6SKO - chains 5 and 3 of the 7 polymer chains in the assembly; structure by electron microscopy, 3.40 A resolution.

[Chain 5]
Molecule: Minichromosome maintenance protein 5
Organism: Saccharomyces cerevisiae (strain ATCC 204508 / S288c)
Notes: EC 3.6.4.12; fragment: Mcm7-CTD
UniProt: P29496 (MCM5_YEAST); residue numbers follow UniProt; this construct covers 1-775
Amino-acid sequence (775 residues; numbered 1 to 775; the number before each row is that of its first residue):
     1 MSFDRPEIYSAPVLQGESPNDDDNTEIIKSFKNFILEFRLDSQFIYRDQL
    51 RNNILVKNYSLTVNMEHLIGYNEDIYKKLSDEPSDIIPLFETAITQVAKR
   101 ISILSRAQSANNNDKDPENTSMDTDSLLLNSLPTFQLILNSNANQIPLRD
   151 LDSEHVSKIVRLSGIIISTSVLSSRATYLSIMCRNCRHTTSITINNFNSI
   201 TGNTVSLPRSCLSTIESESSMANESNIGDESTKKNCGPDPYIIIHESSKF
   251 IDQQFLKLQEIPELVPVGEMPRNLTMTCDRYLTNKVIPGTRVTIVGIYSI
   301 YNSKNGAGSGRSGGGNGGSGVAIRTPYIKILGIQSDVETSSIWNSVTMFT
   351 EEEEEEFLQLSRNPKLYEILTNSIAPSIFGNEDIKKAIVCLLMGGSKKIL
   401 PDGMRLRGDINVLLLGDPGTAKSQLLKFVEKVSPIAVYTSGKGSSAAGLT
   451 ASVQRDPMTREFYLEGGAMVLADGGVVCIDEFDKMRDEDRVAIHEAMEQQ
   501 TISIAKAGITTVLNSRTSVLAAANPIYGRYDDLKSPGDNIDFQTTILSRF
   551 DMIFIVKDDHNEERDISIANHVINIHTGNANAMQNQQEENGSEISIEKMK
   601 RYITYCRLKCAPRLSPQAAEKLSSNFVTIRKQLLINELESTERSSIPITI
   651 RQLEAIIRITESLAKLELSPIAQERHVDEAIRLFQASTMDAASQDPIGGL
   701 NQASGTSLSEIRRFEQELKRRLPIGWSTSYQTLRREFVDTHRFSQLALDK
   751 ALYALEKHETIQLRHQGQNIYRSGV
Unresolved in the structure: 1-347, 416-420, 444-445, 456-461, 525-543, 557-560, 578-591, 637-646, 688-775
Residues lining bound ligands: AMP-PNP (ANP; phosphoaminophosphonic acid-adenylate ester): Ser548, Arg549, Ile650, Arg651, Glu654
Swiss-Prot annotation at these positions:
  - motif: Ser548 to Asp551 (Arginine finger)
  - binding site (ATP): Gly416 to Ser423
  - mutagenesis: Lys422 (K422A: Loss of MCM2-7 complex helicase activity)

[Chain 3]
Molecule: DNA replication licensing factor MCM3
Organism: Saccharomyces cerevisiae (strain ATCC 204508 / S288c)
Notes: EC 3.6.4.12; fragment: Mcm5-CTD; engineered mutation(s): CBP-tag at N-terminus
UniProt: P24279 (MCM3_YEAST); residue numbers follow UniProt; this construct covers 1-971
Amino-acid sequence (971 residues; each row starts with the number of its first residue):
     1 MEGSTGFDGDATTFFAPDAVFGDRVRRFQEFLDTFTSYRDSVRSIQVYNS
    51 NNAANYNDDQDDADERDLLGDDDGDDLEKEKKAASSTSLNILPHRIIISL
   101 DDLREFDRSFWSGILVEPAYFIPPAEKALTDLADSMDDVPHPNASAVSSR
   151 HPWKLSFKGSFGAHALSPRTLTAQHLNKLVSVEGIVTKTSLVRPKLIRSV
   201 HYAAKTGRFHYRDYTDATTTLTTRIPTPAIYPTEDTEGNKLTTEYGYSTF
   251 IDHQRITVQEMPEMAPAGQLPRSIDVILDDDLVDKTKPGDRVNVVGVFKS
   301 LGAGGMNQSNSNTLIGFKTLILGNTVYPLHARSTGVAARQMLTDFDIRNI
   351 NKLSKKKDIFDILSQSLAPSIYGHDHIKKAILLMLMGGVEKNLENGSHLR
   401 GDINILMVGDPSTAKSQLLRFVLNTASLAIATTGRGSSGVGLTAAVTTDR
   451 ETGERRLEAGAMVLADRGVVCIDEFDKMTDVDRVAIHEVMEQQTVTIAKA
   501 GIHTTLNARCSVIAAANPVFGQYDVNRDPHQNIALPDSLLSRFDLLFVVT
   551 DDINEIRDRSISEHVLRTHRYLPPGYLEGEPVRERLNLSLAVGEDADINP
   601 EEHSNSGAGVENEGEDDEDHVFEKFNPLLQAGAKLAKNKGNYNGTEIPKL
   651 VTIPFLRKYVQYAKERVIPQLTQEAINVIVKNYTDLRNDDNTKKSPITAR
   701 TLETLIRLATAHAKVRLSKTVNKVDAKVAANLLRFALLGEDIGNDIDEEE
   751 SEYEEALSKRSPQKSPKKRQRVRQPASNSGSPIKSTPRRSTASSVNATPS
   801 SARRILRFQDDEQNAGEDDNDIMSPLPADEEAELQRRLQLGLRVSPRRRE
   851 HLHAPEEGSSGPLTEVGTPRLPNVSSAGQDDEQQQSVISFDNVEPGTIST
   901 GRLSLISGIIARLMQTEIFEEESYPVASLFERINEELPEEEKFSAQEYLA
   951 GLKIMSDRNNLMVADDKVWRV
Unresolved in the structure: 1-337, 450-453, 584-647, 742-971
Residues lining bound ligands:
  - AMP-PNP (ANP; phosphoaminophosphonic acid-adenylate ester), molecule 1: Ser370, Ile371, Tyr372, Asp410, Pro411, Ser412, Thr413, Ala414, Lys415, Ser416, Gln417, Asn517, Ile561, Val565
  - AMP-PNP (ANP), molecule 2: Glu491, Ser538, Arg542, Ala699, Arg700, Glu703
Swiss-Prot annotation at these positions:
  - motif: Ser541 to Asp544 (Arginine finger)
  - binding site (ATP): Gly409 to Ser416
  - modified residue: Ser761 (Phosphoserine), Ser777 (Phosphoserine), Ser781 (Phosphoserine), Thr868 (Phosphothreonine)
  - mutagenesis: Lys415 (K415A: No effect on MCM2-7 complex helicase activity. Loss of MCM2-7 complex helicase activity; when associated with MCM5 A-422. Reduces MCM2-7 complex helicase activity ...)
What the authors report for this chain:
  - binding site for ssDNA, leading-strand template: Arg455

[Interface between chain 5 and chain 3]
Pairs across the interface - 74 pairs, chain 5 then chain 3:
  Lys397(5) with Val582(3)
  Lys398(5) with His569(3)
  Ile399(5) with Tyr571(3)
  Leu400(5) with Ser370(3); Thr568(3); Tyr571(3), hydrophobic
  Pro401(5) with Tyr571(3), hydrophobic; Ile653(3)
  Asp402(5) with Ala368(3); Pro369(3); Ser370(3), hydrogen bond; Phe421(3); Asn424(3)
  Gly403(5) with Asn424(3), hydrogen bond (backbone-side chain)
  Met404(5) with Ser370(3); Ile371(3), hydrophobic; Gln417(3), hydrogen bond
  Leu406(5) with His569(3)
  Val491(5) with Arg435(3); Glu474(3)
  Glu495(5) with Thr433(3)
  Gln499(5) with Ser416(3)
  Ser503(5) with Thr433(3), hydrogen bond; Gly436(3)
  Ile504(5) with Gly436(3)
  Ala505(5) with Thr432(3); Gly436(3), hydrogen bond (backbone-backbone); Ser437(3); Ser438(3), hydrogen bond (backbone-backbone); Gly441(3); Leu442(3), hydrogen bond (backbone-backbone)
  Lys506(5) with Arg435(3); Ser437(3); Ser438(3), hydrogen bond; Gly441(3)
  Ala507(5) with Gly441(3)
  Gly508(5) with Gly441(3); Ala445(3)
  Thr510(5) with Leu464(3)
  Leu608(5) with Pro581(3)
  Cys610(5) with Gly579(3)
  Ala611(5) with Gly579(3), hydrogen bond (backbone-backbone); Pro581(3), hydrophobic
  Arg613(5) with Arg570(3), hydrogen bond (side chain-backbone); Tyr571(3); Leu572(3)
  Leu614(5) with Leu566(3), hydrophobic; Arg570(3), hydrogen bond (backbone-side chain)
  Pro616(5) with Arg570(3)
  Ala619(5) with Leu566(3)
  Leu622(5) with Leu566(3), hydrophobic
  Ser623(5) with Arg559(3); Ser562(3); Leu566(3)
  Ser624(5) with Arg559(3), hydrogen bond
  Phe626(5) with Ser562(3)
  Val627(5) with Asp558(3); Arg559(3)
  Arg630(5) with Asp551(3), salt bridge; Ile553(3); Asp558(3), salt bridge
  Lys631(5) with Glu555(3), salt bridge
  Leu634(5) with Ile553(3), hydrophobic
  Pro647(5) with Gln522(3)
  Thr649(5) with Ser412(3); Asp551(3)
  Ile650(5) with Ile561(3), hydrophobic
  Arg651(5) with Ser412(3), hydrogen bond
  Leu653(5) with Ser562(3)
  Glu654(5) with His569(3), salt bridge
  Ile657(5) with Leu566(3), hydrophobic; His569(3)
  Pro670(5) with Glu578(3); Gly579(3)
Other interface residues (no listed pair), chain 5 (49 interface residues in all): His494, Val512, Lys609, Pro612, Ser615, Leu633, Glu661
Other interface residues (no listed pair), chain 3 (48 interface residues in all): Arg420, Ala431, Val440, Glu458, Ala459, Ala461, Glu563, Val565, Glu580

[Overview]
49 residues of chain 5 face 48 of chain 3 across their interface, with 13 hydrogen bonds and 4 salt bridges.
Polar pairs include Arg630(5)-Asp551(3), Arg630(5)-Asp558(3) and Lys631(5)-Glu555(3). One AMP-PNP molecule is
bound between chain 5 and chain 3. Ligands of chain 3: AMP-PNP. From the paper: a binding site for ssDNA,
leading-strand template at Arg455(3).
Here chain 5 is Minichromosome maintenance protein 5 and chain 3 is DNA replication licensing factor MCM3,
both from Saccharomyces cerevisiae (strain ATCC 204508 / S288c). Entry 6SKO (Cryo-EM Structure of the Fork
Protection Complex Bound to CMG at a Replication Fork - conformation ...) was determined by electron
microscopy, deposited together with 6SKL.
